Entry 6BI8 (X-ray diffraction, 2.29 A resolution); this record covers chains A and C.

[Chain A]
Molecule: ORF1a
Source organism: Human betacoronavirus 2c EMC/2012
UniProtKB: K4LC41 (K4LC41_9BETC); residues 1544-1801 here = UniProt positions 1544-1801
Chain sequence (259 residues; numbered 1543 to 1801; the number before each row is that of its first residue):
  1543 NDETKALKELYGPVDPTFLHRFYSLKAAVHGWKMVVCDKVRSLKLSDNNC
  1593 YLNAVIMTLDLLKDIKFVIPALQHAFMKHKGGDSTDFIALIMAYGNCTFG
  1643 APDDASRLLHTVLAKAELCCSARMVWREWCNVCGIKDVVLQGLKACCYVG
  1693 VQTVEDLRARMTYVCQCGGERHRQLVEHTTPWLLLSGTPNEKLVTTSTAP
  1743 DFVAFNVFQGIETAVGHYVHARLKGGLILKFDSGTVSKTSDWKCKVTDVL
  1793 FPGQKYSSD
Covalent attachments: prop-2-en-1-amine (AYE) linked to C1592
Construct notes: expression tag (1543)
Metal / ion sites: Zn2+: C1672, C1675, C1707, C1709
Residues lining bound ligands: prop-2-en-1-amine (AYE): L1587, N1590, N1591, Y1593, P1644, V1757, G1758, H1759
What the authors report for this chain:
  - mutagenesis - K1550A, K1550F, R1649A: unchanged catalytic activity on ISG15-AMC
  - mutagenesis - H1652A, T1653F: unchanged catalytic activity on any of the three substrates
  - mutagenesis - H1652R (4-fold): decreased catalytic activity on RLRGG-AMC
  - mutagenesis - H1652F (1.7-fold), T1653R, V1691R (32-fold), V1691S (6.2-fold): decreased catalytic activity on ISG15-AMC
  - mutagenesis - T1653R (4.1-fold), V1691R (2000-fold): decreased catalytic activity on Ub-AMC
  - mutagenesis - H1652R (300-400-fold), V1691K, V1691S: decreased catalytic activity (DUB/deISG activities)
  - mutagenesis - R1649A (18.5-fold), R1649E (17-fold), V1691F (13-fold): increased catalytic activity on Ub-AMC
  - mutagenesis - R1649A (3.9-fold), R1649E (8.4-fold): increased catalytic activity on peptide
  - mutagenesis - H1652F (9-fold): increased binding to Ub-AMC

[Chain C]
Molecule: Ubiquitin-like protein ISG15
Source organism: Homo sapiens
UniProtKB: P05161 (ISG15_HUMAN); numbering as in UniProt (aligned over 1-156)
Chain sequence (156 residues; numbered 1 to 156; the number before each row is that of its first residue):
     1 MGWDLTVKMLAGNEFQVSLSSSMSVSELKAQITQKIGVHAFQQRLAVHPS
    51 GVALQDRVPLASQGLGPGSTVLLVVDKSDEPLSILVRNNKGRSSTYEVRL
   101 TQTVAHLKQQVSGLEGVQDDLFWLTFEGKPLEDQLPLGEYGLKPLSTVFM
   151 NLRLRG
Not modelled in the structure: 1-3
Construct notes: engineered mutation S78 (Cys in P05161)
UniProt features mapped onto this chain:
  - region: R153 to G156 (Involved in the ligation of specific target proteins)
  - motif: L152 to G156 (LRLRGG)
  - site: R153 (Interacts with activating enzyme)
  - mutagenesis: R44 (R44A: Does not affect ISG15 signaling, interaction with ITGAL or activation of SRC family tyrosine kinases), S83 (S83A: Does not affect ISG15 signaling, interaction with ITGAL or activation of SRC family tyrosine kinases), Y96 (Y96L: Reduces ISG15 signaling. Strongly reduces ISG15 signaling and abolishes interaction with ITGAL and activation of SRC family tyrosine kinases; when associated with D-102), R99 (R99A: Strongly reduces ISG15 signaling and abolishes interaction with ITGAL), T101 (T101A: Strongly reduces ISG15 signaling and abolishes interaction with ITGAL and activation of SRC family tyrosine kinases), Q102 (Q102D: Reduces ISG15 signaling. Strongly reduces ISG15 signaling and abolishes interaction with ITGAL and activation of SRC family tyrosine kinases; when associated with L-96), T103 (T103A: Strongly reduces ISG15 signaling and abolishes interaction with ITGAL)

[Interface between chain A and chain C]
Contacting residue pairs (42):
  K1550(A) with Q34(C), hydrogen bond
  P1555(A) with Q34(C)
  C1592(A) with G156(C)
  Y1593(A) with G156(C)
  G1637(A) with R153(C)
  N1638(A) with R153(C), hydrogen bond (backbone-side chain)
  P1644(A) with R155(C), hydrogen bond (backbone-side chain); G156(C)
  D1645(A) with R153(C), salt bridge; L154(C); R155(C), salt bridge; G156(C), hydrogen bond (backbone-backbone)
  D1646(A) with W123(C); L152(C); R153(C); L154(C), hydrogen bond (side chain-backbone)
  R1649(A) with W123(C); R153(C)
  H1652(A) with P130(C)
  T1653(A) with E132(C)
  A1656(A) with E132(C)
  K1657(A) with E132(C); Q134(C)
  L1682(A) with K129(C)
  Y1690(A) with E127(C); G128(C)
  V1691(A) with T125(C); G128(C), hydrogen bond (backbone-backbone)
  V1706(A) with L145(C)
  C1707(A) with L145(C)
  Q1708(A) with K143(C); P144(C)
  R1715(A) with E127(C), salt bridge
  P1731(A) with L154(C), hydrophobic
  F1750(A) with L154(C), hydrophobic; R155(C)
  A1756(A) with R155(C)
  V1757(A) with R155(C)
  G1758(A) with R155(C), hydrogen bond (backbone-backbone); G156(C)
  Y1760(A) with L154(C); G156(C)
Interface residues without a listed pair, chain A (35 interface residues in all): N1590, C1639, S1648, E1670, Y1705, G1710, E1754, H1759
Interface residues without a listed pair, chain C (19 interface residues in all): L85, D133
From the paper, about this interface:
  - residue pairs: R1649(A)-R153(C), R1649(A)-W123(C) (hydrophobic contact), H1652(A)-P130(C) (hydrophobic contact), H1652(A)-G128(C) (water-mediated contact), V1691(A)-T125(C) (hydrophobic contact), V1691(A)-W123(C) (hydrophobic contact), E132(C)-K1657(A), R155(C)-P1644(A)
  - interface residues, chain A: K1686(A), C1689(A)
  - interface residues, chain C: E127(C), G128(C), K129(C)

[Summary]
The interface between chain A and chain C involves 35 residues on one side and 19 on the other, with 7
hydrogen bonds and 3 salt bridges. Polar pairs include D1645(A)-R153(C), D1645(A)-R155(C) and
R1715(A)-E127(C). The paper describes contacts between R1649(A) and R153(C), E132(C) and K1657(A) and R155(C)
and P1644(A); hydrophobic contacts between R1649(A) and W123(C), H1652(A) and P130(C) and V1691(A) and T125(C)
among others; a water-mediated contact between H1652(A) and G128(C). From the paper: H1652F, T1653R and V1691R
of chain A, among others, reduce catalytic activity on ISG15-AMC; interface residues K1686(A), C1689(A) and
E127(C) among others; 13 substitutions were tested in all.
Here chain A is ORF1a (Human betacoronavirus 2c EMC/2012) and chain C is Ubiquitin-like protein ISG15 (Homo
sapiens). Entry 6BI8 (X-ray structure of MERS coronavirus papain-like protease in complex with human ISG15)
was determined by X-ray diffraction.
